Entry 6RDL (electron microscopy, 3.70 A resolution); this record covers chains P and U of the 31 polymer chains in the assembly.

Chain P:
Name: Mitochondrial ATP synthase subunit OSCP
From: Polytomella sp. Pringsheim 198.80
Reference sequence: D8V7I1 (D8V7I1_9CHLO); residue numbers follow UniProt; this construct covers 1-229
Chain sequence (229 residues; row label = number of the first residue in the row):
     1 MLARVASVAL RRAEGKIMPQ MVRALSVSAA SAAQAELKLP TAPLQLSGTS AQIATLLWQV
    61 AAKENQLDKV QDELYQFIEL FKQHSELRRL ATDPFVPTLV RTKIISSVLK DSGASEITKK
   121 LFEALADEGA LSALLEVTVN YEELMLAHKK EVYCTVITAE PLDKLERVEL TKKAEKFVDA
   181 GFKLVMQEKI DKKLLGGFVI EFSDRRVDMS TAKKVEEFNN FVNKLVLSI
Disordered / not traced: 1-36

Chain U:
Name: ATP synthase subunit alpha
From: Polytomella sp. Pringsheim 198.80
Reference sequence: A0ZW40 (A0ZW40_9CHLO); residue numbers follow UniProt; this construct covers 1-562
Chain sequence (562 residues; row label = number of the first residue in the row):
     1 MRSPAAFVAR SGLFKASLGQ SNWAQKAEQM MASVTRTFAA DAKALDELRK PKFSSKYLIQ
    61 HVSQKLIPAV KEWEKSYQPP VIHLGRVLSV GDGIARVYGL KSVQAGELVC FDSGVKGMAL
   121 NLQADHVGVV VFGNDSVIHQ GDLVYRTGQI VNVPIGPGTL GRVTDGLGQP IDGKGPLTNV
   181 RSSLVEVKAP GIIARQSVRE PLFTGVKAVD ALVPIGRGQR ELIIGDRQTG KTAVAIDAII
   241 HQKNCNEQVP KAQRVYCVYV AVGQKRSTVA QLVKLFTQTG AMRYTIMVSA TASDAAPLQF
   301 LAPYSGCAMA EYFRDTGKHG LIIYDDLSKQ SVAYRQMSLL LRRPPGREAF PGDVFYLHSR
   361 LLERAAKLSK ELGGGSLTAF PVIETQAGDV SAYIATNVIS ITDGQIFLET ELFYKGIRPA
   421 LNVGLSVSRV GSAAQFPGMK QVAGTLKLEL AQYREVAAFA QFGSDLDAAT QYVLERGARL
   481 TEMLKQKQFA PIPIERQTVA VYAATKGFLD KVRVQDIVAA EEAVISQVNP AVFKILKANG
   541 KITPALDAHL KAELRKVKLP GA
Disordered / not traced: 1-39
Differences from the reference sequence: conflict Arg266 (Lys in A0ZW40)
Metal / ion sites: Mg2+: Thr232 (together with ATP)
Small-molecule neighbours: ATP (adenosine-5'-triphosphate): Arg227, Gln228, Thr229, Gly230, Lys231, Thr232, Ala233, Asp326, Phe413, Arg418, Pro419, Gln486, Lys487, Gln488

Interface between chain P and chain U:
Pairs across the interface - 63 pairs, chain P then chain U:
  Lys69(P) with Tyr57(U)
  Asp72(P) with Phe53(U); Ser55(U)
  Glu73(P) with Tyr57(U)
  Tyr75(P) with Lys52(U); Phe53(U)
  Gln76(P) with Ser55(U); Lys56(U); Tyr57(U), hydrogen bond (side chain-backbone); Leu58(U), hydrogen bond (side chain-backbone); Ile59(U)
  Phe77(P) with Leu58(U), hydrophobic
  Ile78(P) with Leu48(U), hydrophobic
  Glu79(P) with Arg49(U); Lys50(U); Pro51(U); Phe53(U)
  Leu80(P) with Val62(U), hydrophobic
  Lys82(P) with Arg49(U), hydrogen bond (side chain-backbone)
  His84(P) with Ser63(U), hydrogen bond; Leu66(U)
  Glu86(P) with Val70(U); Tyr77(U)
  Leu87(P) with Leu66(U), hydrophobic
  Arg89(P) with Gln78(U), hydrogen bond (side chain-backbone); Pro79(U); Pro80(U)
  Leu90(P) with Tyr77(U)
  Asp93(P) with Tyr98(U)
  Pro94(P) with Leu88(U), hydrophobic
  Phe95(P) with Gln78(U); Arg86(U); Val87(U); Leu88(U), hydrophobic; Tyr98(U), hydrophobic
  Val96(P) with Tyr77(U), hydrophobic
  Pro97(P) with Ser76(U)
  Val100(P) with Trp73(U), hydrophobic; Ser76(U); Tyr77(U), hydrophobic
  Lys103(P) with Trp73(U)
  Ile104(P) with Ala69(U); Trp73(U)
  Val108(P) with His61(U); Val62(U), hydrophobic; Lys65(U); Ala69(U), hydrophobic
  Lys110(P) with His61(U), hydrogen bond (backbone-side chain)
  Ser112(P) with Tyr57(U), hydrogen bond (side chain-backbone); Leu58(U); His61(U)
  Gly113(P) with Tyr57(U); Leu58(U)
  Leu135(P) with Leu48(U), hydrophobic
  Glu136(P) with Ala40(U); Leu45(U)
  Thr138(P) with Leu48(U)
  Val139(P) with Ala44(U); Leu45(U), hydrophobic; Leu48(U), hydrophobic
  Asn140(P) with Ala40(U)
  Glu142(P) with Leu48(U)
  Glu143(P) with Ala44(U)
Other interface residues (no listed pair), chain P (35 interface residues in all): Asp111
Other interface residues (no listed pair), chain U (34 interface residues in all): Glu47, Gln140, Gly141

Overview:
35 residues of chain P and 34 residues of chain U are in contact, with 7 hydrogen bonds. Polar contacts
include Gln76(P)-Tyr57(U), Gln76(P)-Leu58(U) and Lys82(P)-Arg49(U). Ligands of chain U: ATP.
Here chain P is Mitochondrial ATP synthase subunit OSCP and chain U is ATP synthase subunit alpha, both from
Polytomella sp. Pringsheim 198.80. Entry 6RDL (Cryo-EM structure of Polytomella F-ATP synthase, Rotary
substate 1B, monomer-masked refinement) was determined by electron microscopy together with 6RD4, 6RD5, 6RD6,
6RD7, 6RD8, 6RD9 and 46 further entries from the same study.
